Entry 1LEG (X-ray diffraction, 1.75 A resolution); this record covers chains A and P of the 3 polymer chains in the assembly.

[Chain A]
Molecule: H-2 class I histocompatibility antigen, K-B alpha chain
Organism: Mus musculus
Notes: fragment: extracellular domain, sequence database residues 22-295, numbered 1-274
Reference sequence: P01901 (HA1B_MOUSE); residues 1-274 here correspond to UniProt positions 22-295 (UniProt number = residue number + 21)
Chain sequence (274 residues; each row starts with the number of its first residue):
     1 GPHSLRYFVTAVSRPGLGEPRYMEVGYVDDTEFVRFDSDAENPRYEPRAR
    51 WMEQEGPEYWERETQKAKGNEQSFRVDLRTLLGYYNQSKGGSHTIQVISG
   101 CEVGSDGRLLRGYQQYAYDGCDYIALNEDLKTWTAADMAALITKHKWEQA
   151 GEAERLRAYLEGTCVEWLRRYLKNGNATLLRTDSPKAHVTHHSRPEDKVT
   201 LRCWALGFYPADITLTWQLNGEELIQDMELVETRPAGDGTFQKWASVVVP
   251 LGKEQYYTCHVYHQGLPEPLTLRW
Disulfides: Cys-101/Cys-164, Cys-203/Cys-259
Covalently attached groups: N-acetylglucosamine (NAG) linked to Asn-86; glycan linked to Asn-176
Modified positions: Cys-121 (s-hydroxycysteine; CSO)
Sequence notes: modified residue (121)
Swiss-Prot annotation at these positions:
  - glycosylation (N-linked (GlcNAc...) asparagine): Asn-86, Asn-176

[Chain P]
Molecule: NADH-ubiquinone oxidoreductase MLRQ subunit
Notes: engineered mutation(s): SEQUENCE DATABASE RESIDUES 54-61, NUMBERED 1-8
Reference sequence: Q62425 (NUML_MOUSE); residues 1-8 here correspond to UniProt positions 54-61 (UniProt number = residue number + 53)
Chain sequence (8 residues; each row starts with the number of its first residue):
     1 EQYKFYSV

[How chain A and chain P interact]
Contacting residue pairs - 41 pairs, chain A then chain P:
  Tyr-7(A) / Glu-1(P)  hydrogen bond (side chain-backbone)
  Tyr-7(A) / Gln-2(P)  hydrogen bond (side chain-backbone)
  Val-9(A) / Gln-2(P)
  Glu-24(A) / Gln-2(P)
  Tyr-59(A) / Glu-1(P)
  Arg-62(A) / Glu-1(P)  salt bridge
  Glu-63(A) / Glu-1(P)
  Glu-63(A) / Gln-2(P)  hydrogen bond (side chain-backbone)
  Lys-66(A) / Glu-1(P)  salt bridge
  Lys-66(A) / Gln-2(P)  hydrogen bond (side chain-backbone)
  Lys-66(A) / Tyr-3(P)
  Lys-66(A) / Lys-4(P)
  Asn-70(A) / Gln-2(P)
  Asn-70(A) / Tyr-3(P)  hydrogen bond (side chain-backbone)
  Asn-70(A) / Lys-4(P)
  Asn-70(A) / Phe-5(P)  hydrogen bond (side chain-backbone)
  Ser-73(A) / Phe-5(P)  hydrogen bond (side chain-backbone)
  Ser-73(A) / Tyr-6(P)  hydrogen bond (side chain-backbone)
  Phe-74(A) / Phe-5(P)  hydrophobic
  Asp-77(A) / Ser-7(P)
  Asp-77(A) / Val-8(P)  hydrogen bond (side chain-backbone)
  Leu-81(A) / Val-8(P)  hydrophobic
  Tyr-84(A) / Val-8(P)
  Val-97(A) / Phe-5(P)  hydrophobic
  Gln-114(A) / Tyr-3(P)
  Gln-114(A) / Phe-5(P)
  Tyr-116(A) / Phe-5(P)
  Thr-143(A) / Val-8(P)  hydrogen bond (side chain-backbone)
  Lys-146(A) / Val-8(P)  hydrogen bond (side chain-backbone)
  Trp-147(A) / Ser-7(P)  hydrogen bond (side chain-backbone)
  Glu-152(A) / Tyr-3(P)  hydrogen bond
  Glu-152(A) / Tyr-6(P)
  Arg-155(A) / Tyr-3(P)  hydrogen bond
  Arg-155(A) / Lys-4(P)  hydrogen bond (side chain-backbone)
  Arg-155(A) / Tyr-6(P)
  Leu-156(A) / Tyr-3(P)  hydrogen bond (backbone-side chain)
  Tyr-159(A) / Glu-1(P)  hydrogen bond (side chain-backbone)
  Tyr-159(A) / Gln-2(P)
  Tyr-159(A) / Tyr-3(P)  hydrophobic
  Trp-167(A) / Glu-1(P)  hydrogen bond
  Tyr-171(A) / Glu-1(P)  hydrogen bond (side chain-backbone)
Other interface residues (no listed pair), chain A (31 interface residues in all): Leu-5, Tyr-45, Thr-80, Ser-99, Tyr-123, Thr-163
Interface features reported in the paper:
  - specific contacts: Ser-73(A)/Phe-5(P) (hydrogen bond), Asp-77(A)/Val-8(P) (hydrogen bond), Asp-77(A)/Tyr-6(P) (water-mediated contact), Thr-80(A)/Val-8(P) (water-mediated contact)

[In short]
The interface between chain A and chain P involves 31 residues on one side and 8 on the other, with 19
hydrogen bonds and 2 salt bridges. Polar pairs include Arg-62(A)/Glu-1(P), Lys-66(A)/Glu-1(P) and
Tyr-7(A)/Glu-1(P). The paper describes hydrogen bonds between Ser-73(A) and Phe-5(P) and Asp-77(A) and
Val-8(P); water-mediated contacts between Asp-77(A) and Tyr-6(P) and Thr-80(A) and Val-8(P).
Here chain A is H-2 class I histocompatibility antigen, K-B alpha chain (Mus musculus) and chain P is
NADH-ubiquinone oxidoreductase MLRQ subunit. Entry 1LEG (Crystal Structure of H-2Kb bound to the dEV8 peptide)
was determined by X-ray diffraction, deposited together with 1MWA and 1LEK.
